PDB entry 1PA6 | X-ray diffraction, 2.45 A resolution | chains A and B of the 5 polymer chains in the assembly

[Chain A]
Protein: Telomere-binding protein alpha subunit
From: Sterkiella nova
UniProt: P29549 (TEBA_OXYNO); residues 36-495 here = UniProt positions 36-495
Chain sequence (460 residues; row label = number of the first residue in the row):
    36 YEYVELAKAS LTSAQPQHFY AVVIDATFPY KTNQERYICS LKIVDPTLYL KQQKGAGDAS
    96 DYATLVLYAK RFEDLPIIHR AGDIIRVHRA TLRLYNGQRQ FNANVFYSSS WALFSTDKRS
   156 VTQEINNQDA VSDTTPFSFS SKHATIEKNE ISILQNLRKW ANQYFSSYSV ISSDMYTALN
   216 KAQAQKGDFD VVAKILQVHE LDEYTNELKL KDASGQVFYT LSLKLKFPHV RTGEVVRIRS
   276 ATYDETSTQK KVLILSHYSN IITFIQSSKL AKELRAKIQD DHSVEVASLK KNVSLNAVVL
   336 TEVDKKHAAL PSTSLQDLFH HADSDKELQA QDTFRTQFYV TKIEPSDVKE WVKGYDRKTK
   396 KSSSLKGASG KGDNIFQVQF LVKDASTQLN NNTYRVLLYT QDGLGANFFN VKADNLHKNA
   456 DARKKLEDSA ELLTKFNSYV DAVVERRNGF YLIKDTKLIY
Swiss-Prot annotation at these positions:
  - natural variant: A311 (A311S: In S version), D456 (D456E: In S version)

[Chain B]
Protein: Telomere-binding protein beta subunit
From: Sterkiella nova
Notes: fragment: 28 kda n-terminal core
UniProt: P16458 (TEBB_OXYNO); residue numbers follow UniProt; this construct covers 9-224
Chain sequence (216 residues; row label = number of the first residue in the row):
     9 QQQSAFKQLY TELFNNEGDF SKVSSNLKKP LKCYVKESYP HFLVTDGYFF VAPYFTKEAV
    69 NEFHAKFPNV NIVDLTDKVI VINNWSLELR RVNSAEVFTS YANLEARLIV HSFKPNLQER
   129 LNPTRYPVNL FRDDEFKTTI QHFRHTALQA AINKTVKGDN LVDISKVADA AGKKGKVDAG
   189 IVKASASKGD EFSDFSFKEG NTATLKIADI FVQEKG
Swiss-Prot annotation at these positions:
  - natural variant: A110 (A110S: In MAC-41S)

[Chain A / chain B interface]
Pairs across the interface (115; chain A residue first):
  L236(A) - K145(B)
  L236(A) - Q149(B)
  D237(A) - Y109(B)  hydrogen bond
  D237(A) - K145(B)  salt bridge
  T240(A) - K145(B)  hydrogen bond
  E242(A) - D142(B)
  L256(A) - R140(B)
  L256(A) - D142(B)
  D279(A) - R133(B)  salt bridge
  D279(A) - D141(B)
  E280(A) - Q11(B)  hydrogen bond
  T281(A) - Q10(B)
  T281(A) - S12(B)
  T281(A) - K15(B)  hydrogen bond (backbone-side chain)
  T281(A) - Y56(B)
  T281(A) - F57(B)
  T281(A) - R133(B)
  T281(A) - E143(B)
  S282(A) - K15(B)
  S282(A) - E143(B)
  T283(A) - E143(B)  hydrogen bond (backbone-side chain)
  Q284(A) - E143(B)  hydrogen bond (backbone-side chain)
  K285(A) - D142(B)  salt bridge
  K285(A) - E143(B)  hydrogen bond (backbone-side chain)
  I289(A) - R133(B)
  V328(A) - H150(B)
  L330(A) - T146(B)
  L353(A) - V185(B)
  F354(A) - V185(B)
  F354(A) - D186(B)
  F354(A) - I189(B)
  H355(A) - I189(B)
  A357(A) - V185(B)  hydrophobic
  D358(A) - K184(B)
  D358(A) - V185(B)  hydrogen bond (side chain-backbone)
  Y374(A) - L156(B)
  T376(A) - Q157(B)  hydrogen bond (backbone-side chain)
  T376(A) - I160(B)
  K377(A) - I160(B)
  K377(A) - N161(B)  hydrogen bond
  K377(A) - V164(B)
  E379(A) - V164(B)
  E379(A) - D167(B)
  E379(A) - L169(B)
  P380(A) - D167(B)
  P380(A) - L169(B)
  S381(A) - D167(B)  hydrogen bond (backbone-side chain)
  Y390(A) - I172(B)  hydrophobic
  Y390(A) - A176(B)
  K395(A) - I172(B)
  K395(A) - S173(B)
  S397(A) - I172(B)
  I410(A) - I172(B)  hydrophobic
  Q412(A) - V170(B)
  Q414(A) - N168(B)  hydrogen bond (side chain-backbone)
  Q414(A) - L169(B)
  Q414(A) - V170(B)  hydrogen bond (side chain-backbone)
  L416(A) - V164(B)  hydrophobic
  K418(A) - L156(B)
  Q423(A) - R152(B)
  L424(A) - R152(B)
  L424(A) - E199(B)
  L424(A) - F200(B)  hydrogen bond (backbone-backbone)
  N425(A) - D198(B)
  N425(A) - F200(B)
  N426(A) - K191(B)
  N426(A) - A192(B)  hydrogen bond (backbone-backbone)
  N426(A) - S193(B)  hydrogen bond
  N426(A) - S195(B)
  N426(A) - D198(B)  hydrogen bond (backbone-backbone)
  N426(A) - E199(B)
  N426(A) - F200(B)
  N427(A) - I189(B)
  N427(A) - V190(B)
  N427(A) - K191(B)
  T428(A) - I160(B)
  T428(A) - G188(B)
  T428(A) - I189(B)
  T428(A) - V190(B)  hydrogen bond (backbone-backbone)
  Y429(A) - G188(B)
  R430(A) - N168(B)
  R430(A) - A187(B)  hydrogen bond (side chain-backbone)
  R430(A) - G188(B)  hydrogen bond (backbone-backbone)
  R430(A) - V190(B)
  L432(A) - V170(B)  hydrophobic
  L432(A) - V175(B)  hydrophobic
  Y434(A) - L169(B)
  Y434(A) - V170(B)  hydrogen bond (side chain-backbone)
  Y434(A) - I172(B)  hydrophobic
  Y434(A) - V175(B)  hydrophobic
  Q436(A) - I172(B)
  T469(A) - H153(B)
  T469(A) - Q157(B)  hydrogen bond (backbone-side chain)
  F471(A) - T146(B)
  F471(A) - Q149(B)
  F471(A) - H150(B)
  F471(A) - H153(B)
  N472(A) - T146(B)
  Y474(A) - Q149(B)
  R481(A) - K182(B)
  R481(A) - G183(B)  hydrogen bond (side chain-backbone)
  R481(A) - V185(B)
  R482(A) - V175(B)
  R482(A) - A178(B)
  N483(A) - K174(B)  hydrogen bond (side chain-backbone)
  N483(A) - K181(B)
  N483(A) - K182(B)  hydrogen bond (side chain-backbone)
  N483(A) - G183(B)  hydrogen bond (side chain-backbone)
  G484(A) - G183(B)
  G484(A) - K184(B)
  G484(A) - V185(B)
  F485(A) - V170(B)  hydrophobic
  F485(A) - A187(B)
  Y486(A) - V185(B)
  L487(A) - V175(B)  hydrophobic
Other interface residues (no listed pair), chain A (62 interface residues in all): Y254, V375, K388, K396, D437, K470
Other interface residues (no listed pair), chain B (56 interface residues in all): A110, N111, V136, T147, D177, G197

[In short]
Chain A and chain B form an interface of 62 and 56 residues respectively; the contacts include 26 hydrogen
bonds and 3 salt bridges. Among the polar pairs are D237(A)-K145(B), D279(A)-R133(B) and K285(A)-D142(B).
Chain A is Telomere-binding protein alpha subunit and chain B is Telomere-binding protein beta subunit, both
from Sterkiella nova; the structure, Crystal structure of the OXYTRICHA nova telomere end-binding protein
complexed with noncognate ssDNA GGGGTTTTGAGG, was determined by X-ray diffraction (same publication as 1PH1,
1PH2, 1PH3, 1PH5, 1PH6, 1PH7 and 3 further entries).
